PDB entry 7LO7 | electron microscopy, 3.74 A resolution | chains H and L of the 3 polymer chains in the assembly

== Chain H ==
Name: Fab25 Heavy Chain
Source organism: Homo sapiens
Chain sequence (262 residues; numbered 1 to 262; the number before each row is that of its first residue):
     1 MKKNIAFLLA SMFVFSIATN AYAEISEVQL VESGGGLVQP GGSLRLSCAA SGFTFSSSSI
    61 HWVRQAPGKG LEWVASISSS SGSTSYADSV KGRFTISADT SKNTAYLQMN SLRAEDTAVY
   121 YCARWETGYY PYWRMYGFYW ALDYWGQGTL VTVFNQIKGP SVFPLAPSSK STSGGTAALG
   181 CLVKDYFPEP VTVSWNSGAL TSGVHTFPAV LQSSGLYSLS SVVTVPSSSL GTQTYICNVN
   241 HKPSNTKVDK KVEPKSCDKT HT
Unresolved in the structure: 1-23, 256-262
Cystine bridges: C48-C122, C181-C237
What the authors report for this chain:
  - contacts within the chain: W133-R134 (cation-pi contact)

== Chain L ==
Name: Fab25 Light Chain
Source organism: Homo sapiens
Chain sequence (238 residues; numbered 1 to 238; the number before each row is that of its first residue):
     1 MKKNIAFLLA SMFVFSIATN AYASDIQMTQ SPSSLSASVG DRVTITCRAS QSVSSAVAWY
    61 QQKPGKAPKL LIYSASSLYS GVPSRFSGSR SGTDFTLTIS SLQPEDFATY YCQQSSSSLI
   121 TFGQGTKVEI KRTVAAPSVF IFPPSDSQLK SGTASVVCLL NNFYPREAKV QWKVDNALQS
   181 GNSQESVTEQ DSKDSTYSLS STLTLSKADY EKHKVYACEV THQGLSSPVT KSFNRGEC
Unresolved in the structure: 1-25
Cystine bridges: C47-C112, C158-C218

== Interface between chain H and chain L ==
Pairs across the interface (51):
  E24(H) - S80(L)  hydrogen bond
  Q65(H) - Q62(L)  hydrogen bond
  K69(H) - Y111(L)
  G70(H) - Y111(L)
  L71(H) - Q62(L)
  L71(H) - P68(L)  hydrophobic
  L71(H) - F122(L)  hydrophobic
  W73(H) - I120(L)
  S85(H) - S118(L)
  Y86(H) - L119(L)
  Y121(H) - K66(L)  hydrogen bond (side chain-backbone)
  W125(H) - Y60(L)  hydrogen bond
  W125(H) - Q113(L)
  T127(H) - S74(L)
  Y136(H) - S77(L)
  Y139(H) - Y73(L)  hydrogen bond (backbone-side chain)
  Y139(H) - S74(L)
  Y139(H) - S77(L)
  W140(H) - Y73(L)
  A141(H) - L70(L)  hydrophobic
  A141(H) - Y73(L)  hydrophobic
  A141(H) - Y79(L)  hydrophobic
  L142(H) - Y79(L)
  D143(H) - Y79(L)  hydrogen bond
  W145(H) - Y60(L)
  W145(H) - P68(L)
  G146(H) - A67(L)
  F163(H) - S145(L)
  F163(H) - S147(L)
  F163(H) - Q148(L)
  P164(H) - S145(L)
  L165(H) - F142(L)  hydrophobic
  L165(H) - V157(L)  hydrophobic
  A166(H) - P143(L)
  T172(H) - F140(L)
  A178(H) - F140(L)  hydrophobic
  A178(H) - F142(L)
  H205(H) - N161(L)  hydrogen bond
  H205(H) - N162(L)
  H205(H) - S198(L)  hydrogen bond
  F207(H) - L159(L)  hydrophobic
  F207(H) - S186(L)
  F207(H) - S200(L)
  P208(H) - S186(L)  hydrogen bond (backbone-side chain)
  P208(H) - V187(L)
  P208(H) - T188(L)
  V210(H) - Q184(L)
  V222(H) - L159(L)  hydrophobic
  T224(H) - N161(L)  hydrogen bond
  K255(H) - D146(L)
  K255(H) - E237(L)
Also at the interface, not in a pair above, chain H (39 interface residues in all): Q147, K170, L182, K184, L211, Q212, S213
Also at the interface, not in a pair above, chain L (41 interface residues in all): S55, S155, D191, L199, T204, K231

== Overview ==
39 residues of chain H and 41 residues of chain L are in contact, with 10 hydrogen bonds. Polar pairs include
E24(H)-S80(L), Q65(H)-Q62(L) and Y121(H)-K66(L). From the paper: contacts within the chain involving W133(H)
and R134(H).
Here chain H is Fab25 Heavy Chain and chain L is Fab25 Light Chain, both from Homo sapiens. Entry 7LO7 (NorA
in complex with Fab25) was determined by electron microscopy (same publication as 7LO8).
